Entry 6A7V (X-ray diffraction, 1.67 A resolution); this record covers chains K and G of the 8 polymer chains in the assembly.

[Chain K]
Name: Antitoxin VapB11
Source organism: Mycobacterium tuberculosis H37Rv
UniProt: P9WLU3 (VPB11_MYCTU); residues 2-63 here correspond to UniProt positions 7-68 (UniProt number = residue number + 5)
Amino-acid sequence (62 residues; each row starts with the number of its first residue):
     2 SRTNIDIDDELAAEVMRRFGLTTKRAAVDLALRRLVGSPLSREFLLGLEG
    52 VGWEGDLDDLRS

[Chain G]
Name: Ribonuclease VapC11
Source organism: Mycobacterium tuberculosis H37Rv
Notes: EC 3.1.-.-
UniProt: P9WFA5 (VPC11_MYCTU); numbering as in UniProt (aligned over 2-134)
Amino-acid sequence (139 residues; row label = number of the first residue in the row; numbers below 1 keep their minus sign (His-4 is residue -4)):
    -4 HHHHASILIDTSAWVEYFRATGSIAAVEVRRLLSEEAARIAMCEPIAMEI
    46 LSGALDDNTHTTLERLVNGLPSLNVDDAIDFRAAAGIYRAARRAGETVRS
    96 INDCLIAALAIRHGARIVHRDADFDVIARITNLQAASFR
Unresolved in the structure: -4
Construct notes: expression tag (-4 to 1)
What the authors report for this chain:
  - catalytic residues: Asp5, Glu44, Asp116
  - mutagenesis - D5A/R94E: abolished binding to tRNA substrate

[How chain K and chain G interact]
Pairs across the interface - 16 pairs, chain K then chain G:
  Glu15(K) - Ala33(G)
  Arg19(K) - His-2(G)
  Phe20(K) - His-3(G)
  Phe20(K) - His-2(G)
  Gly21(K) - His-3(G)
  Arg35(K) - His-2(G)
  Pro40(K) - Asp71(G)
  Pro40(K) - Ile74(G)  hydrophobic
  Pro40(K) - Arg107(G)  hydrogen bond (backbone-side chain)
  Ser42(K) - Arg107(G)  hydrogen bond (side chain-backbone)
  Ser42(K) - His108(G)
  Ser42(K) - Gly109(G)  hydrogen bond (side chain-backbone)
  Glu44(K) - His108(G)
  Glu44(K) - Gly109(G)
  Phe45(K) - Ile106(G)
  Phe45(K) - Arg107(G)
Also at the interface, not in a pair above, chain K (11 interface residues in all): Arg18, Leu41

[Summary]
Chain K and chain G form an interface of 11 and 9 residues respectively, with 3 hydrogen bonds. Polar pairs
include Pro40(K)-Arg107(G), Ser42(K)-Arg107(G) and Ser42(K)-Gly109(G). From the paper: catalytic residues
Asp5(G), Glu44(G) and Asp116(G); D5A/R94E of chain G abolish binding to tRNA substrate.
Chain K is Antitoxin VapB11 and chain G is Ribonuclease VapC11, both from Mycobacterium tuberculosis H37Rv;
the structure, Crystal structure of Mycobacterium tuberculosis VapBC11 toxin-antitoxin complex, was determined
by X-ray diffraction.
